PDB entry 7AIZ | X-ray diffraction, 1.05 A resolution | chains D and E of the 6 polymer chains in the assembly

[Chain D]
Protein: Nitrogenase vanadium-iron protein alpha chain
From: Azotobacter vinelandii
Notes: EC 1.18.6.1
UniProt: P16855 (VNFD_AZOVI); residues 1-474 here = UniProt positions 1-474
Sequence (474 residues; numbered 1 to 474; the number before each row is that of its first residue):
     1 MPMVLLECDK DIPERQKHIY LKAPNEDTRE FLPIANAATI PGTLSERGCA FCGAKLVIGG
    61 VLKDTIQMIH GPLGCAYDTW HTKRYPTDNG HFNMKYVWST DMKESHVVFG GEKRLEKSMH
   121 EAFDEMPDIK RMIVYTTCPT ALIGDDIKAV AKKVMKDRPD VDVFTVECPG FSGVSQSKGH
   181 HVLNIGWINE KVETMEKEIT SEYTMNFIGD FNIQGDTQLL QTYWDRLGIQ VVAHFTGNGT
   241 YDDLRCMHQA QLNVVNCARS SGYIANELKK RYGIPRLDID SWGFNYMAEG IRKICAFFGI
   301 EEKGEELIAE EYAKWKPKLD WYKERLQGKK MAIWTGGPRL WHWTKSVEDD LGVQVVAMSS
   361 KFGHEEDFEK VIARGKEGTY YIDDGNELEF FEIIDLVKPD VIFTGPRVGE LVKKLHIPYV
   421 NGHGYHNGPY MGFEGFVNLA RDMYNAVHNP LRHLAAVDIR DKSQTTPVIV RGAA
Unresolved in the structure: 1
Curated features (UniProtKB/Swiss-Prot):
  - binding site ([8Fe-7S] cluster): C49, C75, C138
  - binding site ([7Fe-V-9S-C-homocitryl] cluster): C257, H423
Bound ions: fe(8)-S(7) cluster Fe: C49, C75, C138 (shared with C31(E), C56(E), C115(E), S153(E) of chain E); FeV Fe: C257, H423 (together with 3-hydroxy-3-carboxy-adipic acid, bicarbonate ion, carbon monoxide)
Small-molecule neighbours:
  - bicarbonate ion (BCT): T335, G336, G337, P338, R339, L340, H423
  - fe(8)-S(7) cluster (CLF): C49, F51, P72, G74, C75, D78, T137, C138, P169, G170
  - carbon monoxide (CMO), molecule 1: C52, V57, Q176, F362
  - carbon monoxide (CMO), molecule 2: V57, Q176, H180, F362
  - FeV (D6N): V57, K83, H180, F211, I213, C257, R259, S260, W282, G336, P338, R339, F362, G422, H423
  - 3-hydroxy-3-carboxy-adipic acid (HCA): C52, L56, T82, K83, Q176, K361, G405, P406, H423
What the authors report for this chain:
  - binding site for carbon monoxide: H180
  - catalytic residues: H180 (citing earlier work)
  - binding site for FeV: K83, F211

[Chain E]
Protein: Nitrogenase vanadium-iron protein beta chain
From: Azotobacter vinelandii
Notes: EC 1.18.6.1
UniProt: P16856 (VNFK_AZOVI); residue numbers follow UniProt; this construct covers 1-475
Sequence (475 residues; row label = number of the first residue in the row):
     1 MSNCELTVLK PAEVKLSPRD REGIINPMYD CQPAGAQYAG IGIKDCIPLV HGGQGCTMFV
    61 RLLFAQHFKE NFDVASTSLH EESAVFGGAK RVEEGVLVLA RRYPNLRVIP IITTCSTEVI
   121 GDDIEGSIRV CNRALEAEFP DRKIYLAPVH TPSFKGSHVT GYAECVKSVF KTITDAHGKG
   181 QPSGKLNVFP GWVNPGDVVL LKRYFKEMDV EANIYMDTED FDSPMLPNKS IETHGRTTVE
   241 DIADSANALA TLSLARYEGN TTGELLQKTF AVPNALVNTP YGIKNTDDML RKIAEVTGKE
   301 IPESLVRERG IALDALADLA HMFFANKKVA IFGHPDLVLG LAQFCMEVEL EPVLLLIGDD
   361 QGNKYKKDPR IEELKNTAHF DIEIVHNADL WELEKRINAG LQLDLIMGHS KGRYVAIEAN
   421 IPMVRVGFPT FDRAGLYRKP SIGYQGAMEL GEMIANAMFA HMEYTRNKEW ILNTW
Unresolved in the structure: 1-10
Curated features (UniProtKB/Swiss-Prot):
  - binding site ([8Fe-7S] cluster): C31, C56, C115, S153
Bound ions: fe(8)-S(7) cluster Fe: C31, C56, C115, S153 (shared with C49(D), C75(D), C138(D) of chain D); Mg2+ site 1: E70 (shared with 1 residue of chain B); Mg2+ site 2: D314 (shared with 1 residue of chain B)
Small-molecule neighbours: fe(8)-S(7) cluster (CLF): C31, P33, G53, Q54, G55, C56, F59, T114, C115, S153

[Interface between chain D and chain E]
Residue-residue contacts (145; chain D residue first):
  C8(D) - R102(E)  hydrogen bond (backbone-side chain)
  D9(D) - R102(E)  salt bridge
  D11(D) - R101(E)
  I12(D) - R102(E)
  A38(D) - H80(E)
  T39(D) - Q54(E)  hydrogen bond
  T39(D) - S78(E)
  T39(D) - H80(E)  hydrogen bond (backbone-side chain)
  T39(D) - R91(E)  hydrogen bond (backbone-side chain)
  I40(D) - E94(E)
  P41(D) - S76(E)
  P41(D) - T77(E)
  P41(D) - R91(E)
  P41(D) - E94(E)
  P41(D) - G95(E)
  P41(D) - V98(E)
  G42(D) - S76(E)  hydrogen bond (backbone-backbone)
  G42(D) - G95(E)
  G42(D) - V98(E)
  G42(D) - L99(E)
  T43(D) - V98(E)
  T43(D) - R102(E)  hydrogen bond (backbone-side chain)
  L44(D) - R61(E)
  L44(D) - D73(E)
  L44(D) - V74(E)
  L44(D) - A75(E)  hydrophobic
  L44(D) - L99(E)  hydrophobic
  L44(D) - Y103(E)
  S45(D) - M58(E)
  E46(D) - M58(E)
  R47(D) - Q54(E)
  R47(D) - M58(E)
  G48(D) - Q54(E)  hydrogen bond (backbone-side chain)
  C49(D) - G55(E)
  C52(D) - F59(E)  hydrophobic
  P72(D) - S153(E)
  L73(D) - I24(E)  hydrophobic
  L73(D) - Y29(E)
  L73(D) - D30(E)
  L73(D) - C31(E)
  L73(D) - S153(E)
  G74(D) - D30(E)
  G74(D) - C31(E)
  Y77(D) - P27(E)
  Y77(D) - M28(E)
  Y77(D) - Y29(E)
  Y77(D) - D30(E)
  Y77(D) - L63(E)  hydrophobic
  Y77(D) - K411(E)  hydrogen bond (backbone-side chain)
  Y77(D) - P429(E)
  D78(D) - D30(E)
  D78(D) - F59(E)
  T79(D) - F59(E)
  W80(D) - N26(E)
  W80(D) - P27(E)
  W80(D) - K411(E)  hydrogen bond (backbone-side chain)
  H81(D) - Q66(E)  hydrogen bond (backbone-side chain)
  H81(D) - K411(E)  hydrogen bond (side chain-backbone)
  H81(D) - R413(E)
  H81(D) - Y414(E)
  H81(D) - F431(E)
  T82(D) - L62(E)
  K95(D) - N26(E)  hydrogen bond (backbone-side chain)
  K95(D) - Y414(E)
  K95(D) - E418(E)  salt bridge
  Y96(D) - N26(E)
  Y96(D) - W391(E)  hydrophobic
  Y96(D) - E394(E)  hydrogen bond
  V97(D) - I25(E)
  V97(D) - N26(E)  hydrogen bond (backbone-backbone)
  V97(D) - P27(E)
  W98(D) - I24(E)
  W98(D) - I25(E)
  S99(D) - G23(E)
  S99(D) - I24(E)  hydrogen bond (backbone-backbone)
  D101(D) - R19(E)  salt bridge
  D101(D) - E22(E)
  D101(D) - I24(E)
  M102(D) - F154(E)
  K103(D) - F154(E)
  K103(D) - D360(E)  salt bridge
  E104(D) - F154(E)  hydrogen bond (backbone-backbone)
  E104(D) - K155(E)  salt bridge
  V107(D) - V119(E)  hydrophobic
  V107(D) - F154(E)  hydrophobic
  R114(D) - E22(E)  salt bridge
  K117(D) - E22(E)
  S118(D) - G23(E)
  E121(D) - R21(E)
  E121(D) - E22(E)  hydrogen bond (side chain-backbone)
  E121(D) - G23(E)  hydrogen bond (side chain-backbone)
  E125(D) - R21(E)
  E125(D) - W391(E)  hydrogen bond
  E125(D) - K395(E)  salt bridge
  M126(D) - W391(E)  hydrophobic
  C138(D) - S116(E)
  P139(D) - C115(E)
  P139(D) - V119(E)  hydrophobic
  L142(D) - A84(E)
  L142(D) - S116(E)
  L142(D) - V119(E)  hydrophobic
  L142(D) - I120(E)  hydrophobic
  F171(D) - L79(E)
  F171(D) - H80(E)
  F171(D) - E81(E)  hydrogen bond (backbone-backbone)
  F171(D) - A84(E)  hydrophobic
  S172(D) - E81(E)
  G173(D) - H80(E)  hydrogen bond (backbone-side chain)
  G173(D) - E81(E)  hydrogen bond (backbone-side chain)
  V174(D) - Q54(E)  hydrogen bond (backbone-side chain)
  V174(D) - H80(E)
  S175(D) - Q54(E)
  N386(D) - R102(E)  hydrogen bond
  E387(D) - R61(E)  salt bridge
  E387(D) - N71(E)
  E387(D) - D73(E)
  L388(D) - R102(E)
  L388(D) - Y103(E)
  F391(D) - I231(E)  hydrophobic
  R407(D) - M58(E)
  R407(D) - R61(E)
  R407(D) - A65(E)
  R407(D) - N71(E)  hydrogen bond
  E410(D) - A65(E)
  E410(D) - K69(E)
  E410(D) - E70(E)  hydrogen bond (side chain-backbone)
  L411(D) - N71(E)
  K413(D) - M225(E)
  K414(D) - E70(E)  salt bridge
  K414(D) - S223(E)  hydrogen bond
  K414(D) - P224(E)
  K414(D) - K229(E)
  K414(D) - I231(E)
  K414(D) - T233(E)
  L415(D) - K229(E)
  H416(D) - M225(E)
  H416(D) - L226(E)  hydrogen bond (side chain-backbone)
  H416(D) - P227(E)
  H416(D) - K229(E)
  A455(D) - M225(E)  hydrophobic
  A455(D) - L226(E)
  A455(D) - P227(E)
  A456(D) - P227(E)
  V457(D) - P227(E)
  D458(D) - P227(E)
Other interface residues (no listed pair), chain D (73 interface residues in all): E14, L56, A76, M94, T100, I143, E389, P406
Other interface residues (no listed pair), chain E (74 interface residues in all): L49, V60, G156, S230, N387, L390, S410

[Summary]
Chain D and chain E form an interface of 73 and 74 residues respectively, with 28 hydrogen bonds and 9 salt
bridges. Polar pairs include D9(D)-R102(E), K95(D)-E418(E) and D101(D)-R19(E). Fe(8)-S(7) cluster is bound
between chain D and chain E. The paper reports the catalytic residue H180(D); a binding site for FeV at K83(D)
and F211(D).
Chain D is Nitrogenase vanadium-iron protein alpha chain and chain E is Nitrogenase vanadium-iron protein beta
chain, both from Azotobacter vinelandii; the structure, Vanadium nitrogenase VFe protein, high CO state, was
determined by X-ray diffraction.
